PDB entry 7F8Y | X-ray diffraction, 2.50 A resolution | chain A

== Chain A ==
Molecule: fusion protein of Cholecystokinin receptor type A and Endolysin
Organism: Homo sapiens
Notes: EC 3.2.1.17
Reference sequence: chimeric construct of P32238, P00720: residues 37-240 from P32238 (CCKAR_HUMAN) positions 37-240 (same numbers); residues 1241-1400 from P00720 positions 2-161 (UniProt number = residue number - 1239); residues 302-406 from P32238 (CCKAR_HUMAN) positions 302-406 (same numbers)
Sequence (534 residues; row label = number of the first residue in the row; numbers below 1 keep their minus sign (Asp-8 is residue -8)):
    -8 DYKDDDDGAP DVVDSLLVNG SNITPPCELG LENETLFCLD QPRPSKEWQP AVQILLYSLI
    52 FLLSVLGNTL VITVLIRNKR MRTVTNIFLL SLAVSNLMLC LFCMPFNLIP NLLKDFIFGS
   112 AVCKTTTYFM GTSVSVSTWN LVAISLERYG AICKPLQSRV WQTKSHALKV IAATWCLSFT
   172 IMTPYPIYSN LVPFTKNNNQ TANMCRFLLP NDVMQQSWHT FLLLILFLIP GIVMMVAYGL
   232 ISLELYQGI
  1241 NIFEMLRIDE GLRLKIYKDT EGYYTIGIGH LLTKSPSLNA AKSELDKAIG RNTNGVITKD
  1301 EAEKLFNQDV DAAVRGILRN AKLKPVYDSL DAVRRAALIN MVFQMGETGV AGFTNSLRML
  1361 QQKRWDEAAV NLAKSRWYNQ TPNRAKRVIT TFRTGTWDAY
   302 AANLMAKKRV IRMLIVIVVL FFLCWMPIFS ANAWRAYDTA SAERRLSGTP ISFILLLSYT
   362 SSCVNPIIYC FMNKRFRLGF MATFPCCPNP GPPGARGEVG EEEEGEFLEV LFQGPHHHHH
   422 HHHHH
Unresolved in the structure: -8 to 36, 376-426
Differences from the reference sequence: expression tag (-8 to 36, 407-426); engineered mutation Asn87 (Asp in P32238), Trp130 (Phe in P32238), Gly1251 (Arg12 in P00720), Thr1293 (Cys54 in P00720), Ala1336 (Cys97 in P00720), Arg1376 (Ile137 in P00720)
Disulfides: Cys114-Cys196
Small-molecule neighbours: devazepide (1OZ; N-[(3S)-1-methyl-2-oxidanylidene-5-phenyl-3H-1,4-benzodiazepin-3-yl]-1H-indole-2-carboxamide): Asn98, Thr117, Thr118, Met121, Gly122, Tyr176, Cys196, Arg197, Phe198, Ile329, Phe330, Ala332, Asn333, Arg336, Ala343, Glu344, Leu347, Ser348, Ile352, Leu356, Tyr360
What the authors report for this chain:
  - binding site for devazepide: Asn98, Thr117, Thr118, Met121, Tyr176, Phe330, Asn333, Arg336, Ala343, Glu344, Leu347, Ile352
  - mutagenesis - T117A, F330A, N333A, R336A: decreased signaling in response to devazepide
  - mutagenesis - N333A, R336A: abolished binding to CCK-8
  - mutagenesis - N98A, Y176A: unchanged signaling in response to devazepide
  - contacts within the chain: Arg197-Glu344 (salt bridge)
  - mutagenesis - M121A (over 2-fold), R197A (about 3-fold): decreased signaling
  - mutagenesis - N98A (10-200-fold), Y176A (10-200-fold): decreased signaling in response to CCK-8
  - mutagenesis - R197A: decreased binding to CCK-8

== Summary ==
Ligands of chain A: devazepide. From the paper: a binding site for devazepide at Asn98, Thr117 and Thr118
among others; T117A, F330A and N333A, among others, reduce signaling in response to devazepide; 8
substitutions were tested in all.
Chain A is fusion protein of Cholecystokinin receptor type A and Endolysin (Homo sapiens); the structure,
Crystal structure of the cholecystokinin receptor CCKAR in complex with devazepide, was determined by X-ray
diffraction, deposited together with 7F8X, 7F8U, 7F8V and 7F8W.
